4AK1 - chain A; structure by X-ray diffraction, 1.95 A resolution.

Chain A:
Protein: BT_4661
Source organism: Bacteroides thetaiotaomicron
UniProtKB: Q89YS0 (Q89YS0_BACTN); residues 3-700 here correspond to UniProt positions 29-726 (UniProt number = residue number + 26)
Chain sequence (708 residues; row label = number of the first residue in the row):
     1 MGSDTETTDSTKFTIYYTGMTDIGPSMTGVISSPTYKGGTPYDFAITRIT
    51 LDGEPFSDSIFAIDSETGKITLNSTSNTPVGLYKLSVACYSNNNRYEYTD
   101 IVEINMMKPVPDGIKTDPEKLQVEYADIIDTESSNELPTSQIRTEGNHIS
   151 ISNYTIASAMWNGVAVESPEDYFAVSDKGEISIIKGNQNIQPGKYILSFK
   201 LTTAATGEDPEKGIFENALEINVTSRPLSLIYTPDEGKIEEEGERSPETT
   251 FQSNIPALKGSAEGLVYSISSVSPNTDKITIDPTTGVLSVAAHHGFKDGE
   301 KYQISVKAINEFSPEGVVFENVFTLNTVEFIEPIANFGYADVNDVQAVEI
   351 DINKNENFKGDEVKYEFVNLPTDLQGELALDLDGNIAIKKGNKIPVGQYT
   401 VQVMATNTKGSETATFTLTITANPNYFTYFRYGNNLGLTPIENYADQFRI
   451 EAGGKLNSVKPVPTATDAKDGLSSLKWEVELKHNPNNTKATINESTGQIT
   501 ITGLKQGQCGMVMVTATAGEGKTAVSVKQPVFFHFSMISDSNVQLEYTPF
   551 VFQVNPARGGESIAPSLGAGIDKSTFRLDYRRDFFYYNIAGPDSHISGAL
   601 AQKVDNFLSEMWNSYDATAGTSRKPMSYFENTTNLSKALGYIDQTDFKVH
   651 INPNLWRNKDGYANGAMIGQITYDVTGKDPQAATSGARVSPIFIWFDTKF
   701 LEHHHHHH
Unresolved in the structure: 1-12, 117-143, 161-188, 224-225, 228-229, 258-274, 302-304, 309-317, 701-708
Differences from the reference sequence: expression tag (1-2, 701-708)
Metal / ion sites: Na+ site 1 near Tyr339 (its only coordinating residue here); Na+ site 2: Ser473, Leu475, Ser495

Overview:
Ser473, Leu475 and Ser495 form the Na+ site 2.
Chain A is BT_4661 (Bacteroides thetaiotaomicron); the structure, Structure of BT4661, a SusE-like surface
located polysaccharide binding protein from the Bacteroides thetaiotaomicron heparin utilisation ..., was
determined by X-ray diffraction together with 5G2T, 5G2U, 5G2V and 4AK2 from the same study.
